6EDT - chains D and E of the 10 polymer chains in the assembly; structure by electron microscopy, 3.60 A resolution.

# Chain D
Molecule: DNA-directed RNA polymerase subunit beta'
Organism: Mycobacterium tuberculosis
Notes: EC 2.7.7.6
UniProtKB: A5U053 (RPOC_MYCTA); numbering as in UniProt (aligned over 1-1316)
Chain sequence (1371 residues; each row starts with the number of its first residue; numbers below 1 keep their minus sign (Asp-46 is residue -46)):
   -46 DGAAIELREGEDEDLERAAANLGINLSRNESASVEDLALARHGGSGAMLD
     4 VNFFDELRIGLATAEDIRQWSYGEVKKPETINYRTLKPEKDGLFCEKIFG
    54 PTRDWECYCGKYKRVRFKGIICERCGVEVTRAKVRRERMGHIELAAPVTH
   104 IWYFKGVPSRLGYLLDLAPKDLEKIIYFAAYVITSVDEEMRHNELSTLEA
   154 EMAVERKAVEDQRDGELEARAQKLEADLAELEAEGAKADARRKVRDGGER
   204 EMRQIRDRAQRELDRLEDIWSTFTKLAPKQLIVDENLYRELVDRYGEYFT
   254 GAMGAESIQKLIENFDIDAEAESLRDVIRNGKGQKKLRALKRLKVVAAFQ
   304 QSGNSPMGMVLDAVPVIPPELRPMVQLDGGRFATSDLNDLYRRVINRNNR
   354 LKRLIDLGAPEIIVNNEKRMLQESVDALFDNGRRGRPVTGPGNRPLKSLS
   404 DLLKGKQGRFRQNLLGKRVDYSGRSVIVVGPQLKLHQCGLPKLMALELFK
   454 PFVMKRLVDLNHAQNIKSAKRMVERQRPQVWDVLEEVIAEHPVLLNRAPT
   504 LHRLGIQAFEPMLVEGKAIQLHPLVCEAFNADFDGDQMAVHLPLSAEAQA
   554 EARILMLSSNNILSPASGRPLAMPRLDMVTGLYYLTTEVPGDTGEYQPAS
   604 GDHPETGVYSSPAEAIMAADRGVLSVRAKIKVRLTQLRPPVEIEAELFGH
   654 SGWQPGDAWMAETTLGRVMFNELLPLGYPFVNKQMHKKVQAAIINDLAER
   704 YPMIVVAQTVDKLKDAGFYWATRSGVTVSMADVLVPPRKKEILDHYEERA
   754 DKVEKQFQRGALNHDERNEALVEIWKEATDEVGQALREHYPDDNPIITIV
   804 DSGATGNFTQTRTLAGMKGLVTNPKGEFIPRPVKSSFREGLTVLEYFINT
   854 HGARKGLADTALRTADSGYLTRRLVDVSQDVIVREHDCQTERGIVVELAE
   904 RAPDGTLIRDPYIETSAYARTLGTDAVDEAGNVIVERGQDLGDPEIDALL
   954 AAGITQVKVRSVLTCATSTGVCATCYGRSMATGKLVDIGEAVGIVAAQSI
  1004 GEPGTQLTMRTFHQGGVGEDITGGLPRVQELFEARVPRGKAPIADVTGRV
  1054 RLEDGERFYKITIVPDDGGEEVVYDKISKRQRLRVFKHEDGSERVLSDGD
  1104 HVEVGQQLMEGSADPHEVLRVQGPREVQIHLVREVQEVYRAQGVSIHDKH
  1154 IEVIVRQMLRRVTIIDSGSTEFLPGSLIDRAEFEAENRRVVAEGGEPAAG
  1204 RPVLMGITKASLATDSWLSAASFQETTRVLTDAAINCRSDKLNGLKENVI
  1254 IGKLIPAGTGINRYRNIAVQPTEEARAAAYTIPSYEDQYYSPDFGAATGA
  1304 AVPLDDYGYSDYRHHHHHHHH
Unresolved in the structure: -46 to -2, 1015-1022, 1091-1096, 1283-1324
Sequence notes: expression tag (-46 to 0, 1317-1324)
Curated features (UniProtKB/Swiss-Prot):
  - binding site (Zn(2+)): Cys60, Cys62, Cys75, Cys78, Cys891, Cys968, Cys975, Cys978
  - binding site (Mg(2+)): Asp535, Asp537, Asp539
Ion coordination: Zn2+ site 1: Cys60, Cys62, Cys78; Mg2+: Asp535, Asp537, Asp539; Zn2+ site 2: Cys891, Cys968, Cys975, Cys978

# Chain E
Molecule: DNA-directed RNA polymerase subunit omega
Organism: Mycobacterium tuberculosis
Notes: EC 2.7.7.6
UniProtKB: A0A0T9N9K3 (A0A0T9N9K3_MYCTX); residues 2-110 here correspond to UniProt positions 41-149 (UniProt number = residue number + 39)
Chain sequence (110 residues; each row starts with the number of its first residue):
     1 GSISQSDASLAAVPAVDQFDPSSGASGGYDTPLGITNPPIDELLDRVSSK
    51 YALVIYAAKRARQINDYYNQLGEGILEYVGPLVEPGLQEKPLSIALREIH
   101 ADLLEHTEGE
Unresolved in the structure: 1-26, 110
Sequence notes: expression tag (1)

# Chain D / chain E interface
Contacting residue pairs - 68 pairs, chain D then chain E:
  Lys437(D) - Leu33(E)
  His439(D) - Leu33(E)  hydrogen bond (side chain-backbone)
  His439(D) - Ile35(E)
  His439(D) - Thr36(E)
  Arg459(D) - Gln88(E)
  Glu489(D) - Gln88(E)  hydrogen bond (backbone-side chain)
  Val490(D) - Lys90(E)  hydrogen bond (backbone-side chain)
  Ala492(D) - Lys90(E)
  Glu493(D) - Gly34(E)
  Glu493(D) - Ile35(E)
  Glu493(D) - Lys90(E)
  His494(D) - Lys90(E)
  Glu513(D) - Gly34(E)
  Glu513(D) - Ile35(E)  hydrogen bond (side chain-backbone)
  Ala549(D) - Ala58(E)
  Glu550(D) - Ala58(E)
  Glu550(D) - Arg62(E)  salt bridge
  Ala553(D) - Val54(E)  hydrophobic
  Glu554(D) - Val54(E)
  Arg556(D) - Ile35(E)  hydrogen bond (side chain-backbone)
  Arg556(D) - Asn37(E)
  Arg556(D) - Leu92(E)
  Arg556(D) - Leu96(E)
  Ile557(D) - Leu53(E)  hydrophobic
  Ile557(D) - Val54(E)  hydrophobic
  Leu558(D) - Lys50(E)
  Leu558(D) - Tyr51(E)  hydrophobic
  Leu558(D) - Val54(E)  hydrophobic
  Leu560(D) - Ile35(E)  hydrophobic
  Asn563(D) - Ile40(E)
  Pro705(D) - Asp41(E)
  Ile707(D) - Pro32(E)  hydrophobic
  Ile707(D) - Pro39(E)  hydrophobic
  Val708(D) - Tyr29(E)  hydrophobic
  Gln711(D) - Asp30(E)  hydrogen bond (side chain-backbone)
  Asp990(D) - Ser49(E)
  Asp990(D) - Lys50(E)
  Asp990(D) - Tyr51(E)
  Glu993(D) - Tyr51(E)  hydrogen bond
  Gly1261(D) - Tyr51(E)
  Thr1262(D) - Tyr51(E)
  Thr1262(D) - Ile55(E)
  Asn1265(D) - Gly109(E)
  Arg1266(D) - Glu108(E)  salt bridge
  Arg1266(D) - Gly109(E)  hydrogen bond (backbone-backbone)
  Tyr1267(D) - Ser49(E)  hydrogen bond
  Tyr1267(D) - Tyr51(E)  hydrophobic
  Tyr1267(D) - Ala52(E)
  Tyr1267(D) - Ile55(E)
  Arg1268(D) - Lys59(E)  hydrogen bond (backbone-side chain)
  Asn1269(D) - Lys59(E)
  Ile1270(D) - Ala52(E)
  Ile1270(D) - Ile55(E)  hydrophobic
  Ile1270(D) - Lys59(E)  hydrogen bond (backbone-side chain)
  Ile1270(D) - His106(E)
  Ile1270(D) - Thr107(E)
  Ala1271(D) - His106(E)
  Ala1271(D) - Thr107(E)  hydrogen bond (backbone-backbone)
  Val1272(D) - Tyr56(E)  hydrophobic
  Val1272(D) - Gln63(E)  hydrogen bond (backbone-side chain)
  Val1272(D) - Glu105(E)
  Gln1273(D) - Leu104(E)
  Gln1273(D) - Glu105(E)  hydrogen bond
  Pro1274(D) - Val79(E)  hydrophobic
  Pro1274(D) - Leu104(E)  hydrophobic
  Thr1275(D) - Leu103(E)
  Ala1278(D) - Leu82(E)  hydrophobic
  Arg1279(D) - Val79(E)
Interface residues without a listed pair, chain D (47 interface residues in all): Gln440, Pro495, Ser548, Gln552, Met706, Thr985, Lys987, Ala1282
Interface residues without a listed pair, chain E (41 interface residues in all): Thr31, Ser48, Arg60, Ala61, Ser93

# Overview
47 residues of chain D and 41 residues of chain E are in contact, with 14 hydrogen bonds and 2 salt bridges.
Polar contacts include Glu550(D)-Arg62(E), Arg1266(D)-Glu108(E) and His439(D)-Leu33(E). Curated annotation
(UniProt) lists 8 Zn2+-binding residues and 3 Mg2+-binding residues on chain D.
Chain D is DNA-directed RNA polymerase subunit beta' and chain E is DNA-directed RNA polymerase subunit omega,
both from Mycobacterium tuberculosis; the structure, Mycobacterium tuberculosis RNAP open promoter complex
with RbpA/CarD and AP3 promoter, was determined by electron microscopy together with 6EE8, 6EEC and 6M7J from
the same study.
